PDB entry 6CGK | X-ray diffraction, 1.67 A resolution | chain A

Chain A:
Molecule: effector protein Lem4 (lpg1101)
Source organism: Legionella pneumophila subsp. pneumophila
Reference sequence: Q5ZWI4 (Q5ZWI4_LEGPH); numbering as in UniProt (aligned over 6-218)
Chain sequence (216 residues; row label = number of the first residue in the row):
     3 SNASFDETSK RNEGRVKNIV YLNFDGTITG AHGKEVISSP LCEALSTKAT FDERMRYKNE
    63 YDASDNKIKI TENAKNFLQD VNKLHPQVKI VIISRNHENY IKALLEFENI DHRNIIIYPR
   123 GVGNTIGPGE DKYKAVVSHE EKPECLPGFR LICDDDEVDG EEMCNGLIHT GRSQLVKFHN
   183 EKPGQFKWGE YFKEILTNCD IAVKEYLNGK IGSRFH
Not modelled in the structure: 3-14, 211-218
Sequence notes: expression tag (3-5); engineered mutation Asn25 (Asp in Q5ZWI4)
Metal / ion sites: Mg2+: Asn25, Asp27, Asp157 (together with phosphate ion)
What the authors report for this chain:
  - binding site for phosphate ion: Asn25, Asp27, Arg97, Lys134
  - conformationally variable residues (order/disorder transition, side-chain flip): Arg97, Lys134
  - mutagenesis - S96A: decreased catalytic activity on pNPP
  - mutagenesis - D157N: decreased stability

Overview:
Asn25, Asp27 and Asp157 form the Mg2+ site. From the paper: a binding site for phosphate ion at Asn25, Asp27
and Arg97 among others; S96A reduces catalytic activity on pNPP.
Chain A is effector protein Lem4 (lpg1101) (Legionella pneumophila subsp. pneumophila); the structure,
Structure of the HAD domain of effector protein Lem4 (lpg1101) from Legionella pneumophila (inactive
mutant)with phosphate ..., was determined by X-ray diffraction, deposited together with 6CDW and 6CGJ.
